PDB entry 8EIC | X-ray diffraction, 2.62 A resolution | chains A and C of the 3 polymer chains in the assembly

[Chain A]
Protein: Catenin beta-1
From: Homo sapiens
UniProtKB: P35222 (CTNB1_HUMAN); numbering as in UniProt (aligned over 134-665)
Chain sequence (533 residues; numbered 133 to 665; the number before each row is that of its first residue):
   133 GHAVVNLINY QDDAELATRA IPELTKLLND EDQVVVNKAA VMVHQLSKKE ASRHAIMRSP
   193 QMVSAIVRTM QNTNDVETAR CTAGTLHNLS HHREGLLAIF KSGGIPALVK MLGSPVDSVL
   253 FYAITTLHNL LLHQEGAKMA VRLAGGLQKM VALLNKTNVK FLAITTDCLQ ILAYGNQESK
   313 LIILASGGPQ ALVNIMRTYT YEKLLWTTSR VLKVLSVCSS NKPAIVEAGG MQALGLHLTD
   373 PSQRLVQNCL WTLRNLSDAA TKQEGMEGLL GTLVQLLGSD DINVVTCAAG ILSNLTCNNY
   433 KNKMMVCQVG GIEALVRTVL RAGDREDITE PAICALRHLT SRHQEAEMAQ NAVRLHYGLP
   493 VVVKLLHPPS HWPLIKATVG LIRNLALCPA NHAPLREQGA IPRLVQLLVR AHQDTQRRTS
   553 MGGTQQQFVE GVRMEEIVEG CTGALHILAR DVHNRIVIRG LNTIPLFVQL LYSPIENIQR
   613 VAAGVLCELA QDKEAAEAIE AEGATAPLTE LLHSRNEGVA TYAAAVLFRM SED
Unresolved in the structure: 133-148, 665
Sequence notes: expression tag (133)
Residues lining bound ligands: N,N'-(1,4-phenylene)diacetamide (WHL): Arg-582, Cys-619, Glu-620, Gln-623, Arg-661
Curated features (UniProtKB/Swiss-Prot):
  - region: Leu-156 to Leu-178 (Interaction with BCL9)
  - modified residue: Tyr-142 (Phosphotyrosine), Ser-191 (Phosphoserine), Ser-246 (Phosphoserine), Tyr-331 (Phosphotyrosine), Tyr-333 (Phosphotyrosine), Ser-552 (Phosphoserine), Thr-556 (Microbial infection: Phosphothreonine), Cys-619 (S-nitrosocysteine)

[Chain C]
Protein: H330
Chain sequence (23 residues; row label = number of the first residue in the row; numbering starts at 0):
     0 XPWKYEQVCY QAAWQCLSDD WDX
Unresolved in the structure: 0-5, 22
Glycans and other covalent adducts: N,N'-(1,4-phenylene)diacetamide (WHL) linked to Cys-8, Cys-15
Modified / non-standard residues: ACE (acetyl group) at position 0; NH2 (amino group) at position 22

[Interface between chain A and chain C]
Pairs across the interface - 20 pairs, chain A then chain C:
  Arg-474(A) with Trp-20(C); Asp-21(C)
  Arg-515(A) with Asp-18(C), hydrogen bond (side chain-backbone); Asp-21(C)
  Leu-519(A) with Asp-19(C)
  His-578(A) with Asp-18(C), salt bridge
  Arg-582(A) with Cys-15(C), hydrogen bond (side chain-backbone); Asp-19(C), salt bridge
  Arg-612(A) with Gln-14(C), hydrogen bond; Asp-18(C), salt bridge; Asp-21(C), salt bridge
  Glu-620(A) with Cys-15(C), hydrogen bond
  Thr-653(A) with Gln-10(C); Ala-11(C); Gln-14(C)
  Tyr-654(A) with Gln-14(C); Asp-18(C), hydrogen bond
  Ala-656(A) with Val-7(C)
  Ala-657(A) with Val-7(C), hydrophobic; Ala-11(C), hydrophobic
Other interface residues (no listed pair), chain A (16 interface residues in all): Tyr-432, His-475, Gly-650, Phe-660, Arg-661
Other interface residues (no listed pair), chain C (10 interface residues in all): Cys-8
Interface features reported in the paper:
  - residue pairs: His-578(A)/Asp-18(C), Arg-582(A)/Asp-19(C) (hydrogen bond), Arg-612(A)/Asp-18(C)

[In short]
Chain A and chain C form an interface of 16 and 10 residues respectively; the contacts include 5 hydrogen
bonds and 4 salt bridges. Polar contacts include His-578(A)/Asp-18(C), Arg-582(A)/Asp-19(C) and
Arg-612(A)/Asp-18(C). The authors report contacts between His-578(A) and Asp-18(C) and Arg-612(A) and
Asp-18(C); a hydrogen bond between Arg-582(A) and Asp-19(C).
Chain A is Catenin beta-1 (Homo sapiens) and chain C is H330; the structure, Crystal structure of beta-catenin
and the MDM2 p53-binding domain in complex with H330, a Helicon Polypeptide, was determined by X-ray
diffraction (same publication as 8EHZ, 8EI0, 8EI1, 8EI2, 8EI3, 8EI5 and 6 further entries).
